Entry 1EET (X-ray diffraction, 2.73 A resolution); this record covers chains A and B.

Chain A:
Protein: HIV-1 reverse transcriptase
Organism: Human immunodeficiency virus 1
Notes: EC 2.7.7.49
Reference sequence: P03366 (POL_HV1B1); residues 1-557 here correspond to UniProt positions 599-1155 (UniProt number = residue number + 598)
Amino-acid sequence (557 residues; each row starts with the number of its first residue):
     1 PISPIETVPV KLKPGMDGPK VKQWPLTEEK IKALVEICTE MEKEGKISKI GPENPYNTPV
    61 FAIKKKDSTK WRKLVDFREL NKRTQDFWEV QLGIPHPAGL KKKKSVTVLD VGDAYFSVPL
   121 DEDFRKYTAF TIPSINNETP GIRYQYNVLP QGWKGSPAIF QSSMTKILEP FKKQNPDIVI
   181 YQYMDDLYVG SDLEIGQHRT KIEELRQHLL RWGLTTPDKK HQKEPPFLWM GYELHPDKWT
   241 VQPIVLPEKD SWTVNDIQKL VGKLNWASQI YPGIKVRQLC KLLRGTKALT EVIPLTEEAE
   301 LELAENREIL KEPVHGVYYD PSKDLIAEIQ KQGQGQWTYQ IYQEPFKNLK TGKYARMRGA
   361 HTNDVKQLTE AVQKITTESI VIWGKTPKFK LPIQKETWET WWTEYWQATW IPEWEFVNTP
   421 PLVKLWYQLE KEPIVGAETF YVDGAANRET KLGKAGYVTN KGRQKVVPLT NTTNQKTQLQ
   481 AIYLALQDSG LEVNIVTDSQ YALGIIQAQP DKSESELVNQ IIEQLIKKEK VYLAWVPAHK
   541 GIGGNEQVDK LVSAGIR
Disordered / not traced: 52-54, 65-70, 135-140
Differences from the reference sequence: engineered mutation Gln478 (Glu in P03366)
Ligand contacts: msc204 (BFU; 1-(5-bromo-pyridin-2-yl)-3-[2-(6-fluoro-2-hydroxy-3-propionyl-phenyl)-cyclopropyl]-urea): Pro95, Leu100, Lys101, Lys103, Val106, Val179, Tyr181, Tyr188, Pro225, Phe227, Trp229, Leu234, His235, Pro236, Tyr318

Chain B:
Protein: HIV-1 reverse transcriptase
Organism: Human immunodeficiency virus 1
Notes: EC 2.7.7.49
Reference sequence: P03366 (POL_HV1B1); residues 1001-1427 here correspond to UniProt positions 599-1025 (UniProt number = residue number - 402)
Amino-acid sequence (427 residues; row label = number of the first residue in the row):
  1001 PISPIETVPV KLKPGMDGPK VKQWPLTEEK IKALVEICTE MEKEGKISKI GPENPYNTPV
  1061 FAIKKKDSTK WRKLVDFREL NKRTQDFWEV QLGIPHPAGL KKKKSVTVLD VGDAYFSVPL
  1121 DEDFRKYTAF TIPSINNETP GIRYQYNVLP QGWKGSPAIF QSSMTKILEP FKKQNPDIVI
  1181 YQYMDDLYVG SDLEIGQHRT KIEELRQHLL RWGLTTPDKK HQKEPPFLWM GYELHPDKWT
  1241 VQPIVLPEKD SWTVNDIQKL VGKLNWASQI YPGIKVRQLC KLLRGTKALT EVIPLTEEAE
  1301 LELAENREIL KEPVHGVYYD PSKDLIAEIQ KQGQGQWTYQ IYQEPFKNLK TGKYARMRGA
  1361 HTNDVKQLTE AVQKITTESI VIWGKTPKFK LPIQKETWET WWTEYWQATW IPEWEFVNTP
  1421 PLVKLWY
Disordered / not traced: 1001-1004, 1215-1229, 1283-1285, 1356-1361

How chain A and chain B interact:
Contacting residue pairs (105; chain A residue first):
  Val8(A) - Glu1053(B)
  Pro9(A) - Glu1053(B)
  Gln85(A) - Glu1053(B)  hydrogen bond (side chain-backbone)
  Asp86(A) - Lys1020(B)  salt bridge
  Asp86(A) - Pro1055(B)
  Phe87(A) - Pro1052(B)
  Phe87(A) - Glu1053(B)
  Trp88(A) - Pro1052(B)  hydrogen bond (backbone-backbone)
  Trp88(A) - Asn1054(B)
  Trp88(A) - Pro1055(B)
  Trp88(A) - Asn1057(B)
  Trp88(A) - Thr1131(B)
  Trp88(A) - Arg1143(B)
  Gln91(A) - Asn1137(B)
  Leu92(A) - Lys1022(B)
  Leu92(A) - Gln1023(B)
  Leu92(A) - Asn1137(B)
  Gly93(A) - Asn1137(B)
  Ile94(A) - Asn1137(B)
  Pro95(A) - Asn1136(B)
  Pro95(A) - Asn1137(B)
  His96(A) - Asn1136(B)  hydrogen bond (backbone-side chain)
  Gly99(A) - Asn1136(B)
  Gly99(A) - Glu1138(B)
  Leu100(A) - Asn1136(B)
  Leu100(A) - Glu1138(B)
  Lys101(A) - Glu1138(B)  salt bridge
  Ala158(A) - Pro1052(B)  hydrophobic
  Ser162(A) - Pro1052(B)
  Thr165(A) - Pro1140(B)
  Glu169(A) - Lys1049(B)  salt bridge
  Tyr181(A) - Glu1138(B)
  Gln182(A) - Pro1140(B)
  Arg358(A) - Gln1394(B)
  Arg358(A) - Glu1396(B)  salt bridge
  Glu370(A) - Gln1394(B)
  Gln373(A) - Gln1394(B)
  Gln373(A) - Glu1396(B)  hydrogen bond (side chain-backbone)
  Gln373(A) - Thr1397(B)
  Gln373(A) - Thr1400(B)  hydrogen bond
  Gln373(A) - Trp1401(B)
  Thr376(A) - Thr1400(B)
  Thr376(A) - Trp1401(B)
  Thr377(A) - Thr1400(B)  hydrogen bond
  Ile380(A) - Leu1026(B)
  Ile380(A) - Thr1400(B)
  Val381(A) - Pro1025(B)  hydrophobic
  Val381(A) - Asn1136(B)  hydrogen bond (backbone-backbone)
  Ile382(A) - Ile1135(B)
  Ile382(A) - Asn1136(B)
  Trp383(A) - Ile1135(B)
  Gly384(A) - Thr1027(B)
  Gly384(A) - Glu1028(B)  hydrogen bond (backbone-backbone)
  Gly384(A) - Ile1135(B)
  Thr386(A) - Trp1401(B)
  Trp402(A) - Lys1331(B)  hydrogen bond (backbone-side chain)
  Trp402(A) - Asp1364(B)  hydrogen bond
  Tyr405(A) - Lys1331(B)  hydrogen bond (backbone-side chain)
  Trp406(A) - Lys1331(B)
  Trp406(A) - Pro1392(B)  hydrophobic
  Trp406(A) - Val1417(B)
  Trp406(A) - Asn1418(B)
  Trp406(A) - Thr1419(B)
  Gln407(A) - Lys1331(B)  hydrogen bond (backbone-side chain)
  Gln407(A) - Pro1392(B)
  Gln407(A) - Ile1393(B)
  Gln407(A) - Gln1394(B)
  Gln407(A) - Asn1418(B)
  Ala408(A) - Trp1337(B)  hydrophobic
  Ala408(A) - Asp1364(B)
  Ala408(A) - Pro1392(B)  hydrogen bond (backbone-backbone)
  Ala408(A) - Ile1393(B)
  Thr409(A) - Asp1364(B)  hydrogen bond (backbone-side chain)
  Trp410(A) - Asn1363(B)
  Trp410(A) - Val1365(B)  hydrophobic
  Pro412(A) - Trp1401(B)  hydrophobic
  Pro433(A) - Asn1255(B)
  Ile434(A) - Thr1290(B)
  Val435(A) - Thr1290(B)
  Thr439(A) - Ala1288(B)
  Thr439(A) - Leu1289(B)  hydrogen bond (side chain-backbone)
  Tyr441(A) - Lys1287(B)  hydrogen bond (side chain-backbone)
  Val458(A) - Thr1286(B)
  Thr459(A) - Thr1286(B)
  Asn460(A) - Thr1286(B)
  Asn460(A) - Lys1287(B)
  Asn460(A) - Ala1288(B)
  Asn494(A) - Leu1289(B)
  Val496(A) - Gln1258(B)
  Val496(A) - Leu1289(B)  hydrophobic
  Gln500(A) - Pro1420(B)
  Gln500(A) - Pro1421(B)
  Leu503(A) - Pro1421(B)  hydrophobic
  Gln507(A) - Lys1424(B)  hydrogen bond
  Tyr532(A) - Asn1255(B)  hydrogen bond
  Tyr532(A) - Leu1289(B)  hydrophobic
  Val536(A) - Gln1258(B)
  Pro537(A) - Gly1262(B)
  Pro537(A) - Asn1265(B)
  Lys540(A) - Asn1265(B)
  Lys540(A) - Cys1280(B)
  Ile542(A) - Val1261(B)  hydrophobic
  Ile542(A) - Cys1280(B)  hydrophobic
  Gly544(A) - Thr1286(B)
  Gln547(A) - Thr1286(B)
Interface residues without a listed pair, chain A (68 interface residues in all): Ile159, Ile180, Thr403, Gly436, Gly504, Ala534, Trp535, Gly543
Interface residues without a listed pair, chain B (55 interface residues in all): Val1021, Tyr1056, Val1254, Gly1333, Leu1368, Tyr1405

Overview:
The interface between chain A and chain B involves 68 residues on one side and 55 on the other, with 18
hydrogen bonds and 4 salt bridges. Polar contacts include Asp86(A)-Lys1020(B), Lys101(A)-Glu1138(B) and
Glu169(A)-Lys1049(B). Bound to chain A: msc204.
Chain A is HIV-1 reverse transcriptase and chain B is HIV-1 reverse transcriptase, both from Human
immunodeficiency virus 1; the structure, HIV-1 reverse transcriptase in complex with the inhibitor MSC204, was
determined by X-ray diffraction.
